Entry 4UX3 (X-ray diffraction, 3.30 A resolution); this record covers chains A and B.

# Chain A
Name: Structural maintenance of chromosomes protein 3
From: Saccharomyces cerevisiae
Notes: fragment: head domain with coiled coil segment, residues 2-261 and residues 970-1230
Reference sequence: P47037 (SMC3_YEAST); residue numbers follow UniProt; this construct covers 2-261, 970-1230
Sequence (543 residues; numbered 0 to 1238; 696 numbers in that range are skipped by the numbering (no residue carries them; nothing is unmodelled there); the number before each row is that of its first residue; numbering starts at 0):
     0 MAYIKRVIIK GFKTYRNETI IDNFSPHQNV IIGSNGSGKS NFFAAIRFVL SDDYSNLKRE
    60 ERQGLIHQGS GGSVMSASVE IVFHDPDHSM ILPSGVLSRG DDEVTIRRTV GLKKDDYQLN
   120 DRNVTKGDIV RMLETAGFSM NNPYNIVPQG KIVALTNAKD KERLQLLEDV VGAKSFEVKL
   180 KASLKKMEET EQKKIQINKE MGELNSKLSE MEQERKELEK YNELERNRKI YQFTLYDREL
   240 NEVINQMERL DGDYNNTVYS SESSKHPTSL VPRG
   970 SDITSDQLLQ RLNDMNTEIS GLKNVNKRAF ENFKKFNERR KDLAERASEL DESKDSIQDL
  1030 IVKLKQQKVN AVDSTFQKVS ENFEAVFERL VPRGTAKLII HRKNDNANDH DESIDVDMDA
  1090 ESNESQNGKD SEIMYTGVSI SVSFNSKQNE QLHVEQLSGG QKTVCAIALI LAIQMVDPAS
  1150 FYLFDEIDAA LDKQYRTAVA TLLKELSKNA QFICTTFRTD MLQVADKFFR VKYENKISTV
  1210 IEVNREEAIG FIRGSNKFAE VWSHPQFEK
Unresolved in the structure: 0-1, 82-104, 248-273, 970-972, 1071-1107, 1223-1238
Differences from the reference sequence: expression tag (0-1, 1231-1238); linker (262-273)
Ion coordination: Mg2+: Ser39 (together with ATP-gamma-S)
Residues lining bound ligands: ATP-gamma-S (AGS; phosphothiophosphoric acid-adenylate ester): Lys12, Thr13, Asn34, Gly35, Ser36, Gly37, Lys38, Ser39, Asn40, Gly63, Leu64, Ile65, His66, Gln67, Glu1155
UniProt features mapped onto this chain:
  - binding site (ATP): Gly32 to Ser39
  - modified residue (N6-acetyllysine): Lys112, Lys113
What the authors report for this chain:
  - mutagenesis - L1019R, I1026R, L1029R: abolished growth
  - mutagenesis - I1026R, L1029R: abolished localization
  - post-translational modification sites: Lys112, Lys113 (citing earlier work)

# Chain B
Name: Mitotic chromosome determinant-related protein
From: Saccharomyces cerevisiae
Notes: fragment: n-terminal domain, residues 1-155
Reference sequence: A6ZXW3 (A6ZXW3_YEAS7); numbering as in UniProt (aligned over 1-115)
Sequence (121 residues; each row starts with the number of its first residue):
     1 MVTENPQRLT VLRLATNKGP LAQIWLASNM SNIPRGSVIQ THIAESAKEI AKASGCDDES
    61 GDNEYITLRT SGELLQGIVR VYSKQATFLL TDIKDTLTKI SMLFKTSQKM TSTVNHHHHH
   121 H
Unresolved in the structure: 1-24, 32-38, 103-121
Differences from the reference sequence: expression tag (116-121)
What the authors report for this chain:
  - mutagenesis - L68K, L75K, L89K: abolished growth (citing earlier work)
  - mutagenesis - L75K, L89K: abolished localization (citing earlier work)
  - mutagenesis - D92K: decreased growth
  - mutagenesis - D95A, D95A/K99A, K99A, K99D: unchanged growth

# Interface between chain A and chain B
Pairs across the interface (47; chain A residue first):
  Ser174(A) - Arg69(B)  hydrogen bond (backbone-side chain)
  Phe175(A) - Leu68(B)
  Phe175(A) - Gly72(B)
  Lys178(A) - Arg69(B)
  Lys178(A) - Gly72(B)
  Lys178(A) - Glu73(B)
  Lys178(A) - Gln76(B)
  Ser182(A) - Leu75(B)
  Ser182(A) - Gln76(B)
  Met186(A) - Val79(B)  hydrophobic
  Thr189(A) - Tyr82(B)
  Thr189(A) - Ser83(B)  hydrogen bond
  Ile196(A) - Ala86(B)
  Ile196(A) - Leu89(B)  hydrophobic
  Ile196(A) - Leu90(B)  hydrophobic
  Glu199(A) - Leu90(B)
  Glu199(A) - Ile93(B)
  Met200(A) - Ile93(B)  hydrophobic
  Glu202(A) - Leu97(B)
  Lys206(A) - Ile100(B)
  Phe1005(A) - Ile100(B)  hydrophobic
  Leu1012(A) - Ile93(B)  hydrophobic
  Arg1015(A) - Phe88(B)
  Arg1015(A) - Leu89(B)
  Arg1015(A) - Asp92(B)  salt bridge
  Ala1016(A) - Leu89(B)
  Glu1018(A) - His42(B)
  Leu1019(A) - Ala86(B)  hydrophobic
  Ser1022(A) - Ile43(B)
  Ser1022(A) - Tyr82(B)
  Lys1023(A) - Tyr82(B)
  Ser1025(A) - Ile43(B)
  Ser1025(A) - Ala44(B)
  Ser1025(A) - Ala47(B)
  Ile1026(A) - Ile43(B)  hydrophobic
  Ile1026(A) - Ile78(B)  hydrophobic
  Ile1026(A) - Val79(B)  hydrophobic
  Ile1026(A) - Tyr82(B)  hydrophobic
  Leu1029(A) - Ala47(B)
  Leu1029(A) - Ile50(B)  hydrophobic
  Leu1029(A) - Leu75(B)  hydrophobic
  Ile1030(A) - Leu75(B)  hydrophobic
  Leu1033(A) - Leu75(B)  hydrophobic
  Gln1036(A) - Ser54(B)
  Gln1036(A) - Gly55(B)
  Gln1036(A) - Tyr65(B)
  Gln1036(A) - Ile66(B)
Other interface residues (no listed pair), chain A (35 interface residues in all): Val170, Ala172, Lys185, Lys192, Lys193, Gln195, Leu203, Arg1008, Lys1037, Ala1040
Other interface residues (no listed pair), chain B (33 interface residues in all): Ala51, Ser71, Gln85, Lys94, Thr96, Lys99
Interface features reported in the paper:
  - specific contacts: Asp92(B)-Arg1015(A)
  - interface residues, chain A: Leu1019(A), Ile1026(A), Leu1029(A)
  - interface residues, chain B: Leu68(B), Arg69(B), Leu75(B), Tyr82(B), Leu89(B), Leu97(B)

# Summary
35 residues of chain A and 33 residues of chain B are in contact, with 2 hydrogen bonds and 1 salt bridge.
Polar pairs include Arg1015(A)-Asp92(B), Ser174(A)-Arg69(B) and Thr189(A)-Ser83(B). The paper describes a
contact between Asp92(B) and Arg1015(A). From the paper: L1019R, I1026R and L1029R of chain A abolish growth;
interface residues Leu1019(A), Ile1026(A) and Leu68(B) among others; 11 substitutions were tested in all.
Chain A is Structural maintenance of chromosomes protein 3 and chain B is Mitotic chromosome
determinant-related protein, both from Saccharomyces cerevisiae; the structure, cohesin Smc3-HD:Scc1-N complex
from yeast, was determined by X-ray diffraction.
